8BAL - chain A; structure by X-ray diffraction, 2.27 A resolution.

[Chain A]
Molecule: Beta-N-acetylhexosaminidase
From: Niastella koreensis GR20-10
Notes: EC 3.2.1.52
UniProt: G8TKW6 (G8TKW6_NIAKG); numbering as in UniProt (aligned over 1-380)
Sequence (380 residues; numbered 1 to 380; the number before each row is that of its first residue):
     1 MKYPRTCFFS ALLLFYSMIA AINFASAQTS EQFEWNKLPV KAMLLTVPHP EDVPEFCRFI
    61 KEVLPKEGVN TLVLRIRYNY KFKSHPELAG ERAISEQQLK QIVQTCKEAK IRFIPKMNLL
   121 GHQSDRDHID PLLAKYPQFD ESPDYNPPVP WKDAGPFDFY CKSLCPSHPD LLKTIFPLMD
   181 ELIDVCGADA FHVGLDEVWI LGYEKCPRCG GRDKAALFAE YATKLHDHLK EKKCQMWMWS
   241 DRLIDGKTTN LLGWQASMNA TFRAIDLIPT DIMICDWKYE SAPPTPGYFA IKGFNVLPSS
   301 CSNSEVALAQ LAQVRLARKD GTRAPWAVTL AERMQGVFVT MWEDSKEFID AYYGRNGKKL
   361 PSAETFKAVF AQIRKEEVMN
Unresolved in the structure: 1-31, 153-156
Bound ions: Zn2+: Glu141, Cys165, Cys206, Cys209
What the authors report for this chain:
  - catalytic residues: Asp196
  - contacts within the chain: Asn118-Asp196
  - mutagenesis - D196N, E197Q: decreased catalytic activity
  - catalytic residues: Glu197 (by similarity / conservation)

[Overview]
The Zn2+ site is built by Glu141, Cys165, Cys206 and Cys209. The paper reports catalytic residues Asp196 and
Glu197; D196N and E197Q reduce catalytic activity.
Chain A is Beta-N-acetylhexosaminidase (Niastella koreensis GR20-10); the structure, Niako3494, a bacterial
protein structure in glycoside hydrolase family 20, was determined by X-ray diffraction, deposited together
with 8BBL, 8BDP, 7DUP, 7DVA and 7DVB.
